PDB entry 8JEF | electron microscopy, 2.96 A resolution | chains C and B of the 5 polymer chains in the assembly

[Chain C]
Molecule: Guanine nucleotide-binding protein G(i) subunit alpha-1
Source organism: Homo sapiens
Reference sequence: P63096 (GNAI1_HUMAN); residues 4-354 here = UniProt positions 4-354
Chain sequence (351 residues; each row starts with the number of its first residue):
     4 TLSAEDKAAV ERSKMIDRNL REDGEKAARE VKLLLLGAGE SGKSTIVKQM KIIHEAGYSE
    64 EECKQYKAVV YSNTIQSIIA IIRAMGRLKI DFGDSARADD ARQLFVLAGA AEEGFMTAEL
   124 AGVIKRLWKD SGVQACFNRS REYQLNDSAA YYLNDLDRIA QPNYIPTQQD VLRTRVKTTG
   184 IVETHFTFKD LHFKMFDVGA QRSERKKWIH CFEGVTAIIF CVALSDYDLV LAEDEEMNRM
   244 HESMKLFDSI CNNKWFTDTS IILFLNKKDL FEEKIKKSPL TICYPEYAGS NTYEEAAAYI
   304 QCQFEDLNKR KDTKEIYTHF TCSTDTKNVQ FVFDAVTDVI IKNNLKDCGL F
Unresolved in the structure: 54-181, 234-240, 354
Sequence notes: conflict A203 (Gly in P63096), S326 (Ala in P63096)
Swiss-Prot annotation at these positions:
  - region: K35 to T48 (G1 motif), D173 to T181 (G2 motif), F196 to G202, Q204, R205 (G3 motif), I265 to D272 (G4 motif), T324, C325, T327 to T329 (G5 motif)
  - binding site (GTP): E43 to T48, S151, L175 to T181, D200 to G202, Q204, N269 to D272
  - binding site (Mg(2+)): S47, T181
  - modified residue: R178 (ADP-ribosylarginine), Q204 (Deamidated glutamine), C351 (ADP-ribosylcysteine)
  - natural variant: G40 (G40C: In NEDHISB; G40R: In NEDHISB), G45 (G45D: In NEDHISB), T48 (T48I: In NEDHISB; T48K: In NEDHISB), Q52 (Q52P: In NEDHISB), S75 (deletion: In NEDHISB; uncertain significance), Q172 (deletion: In NEDHISB), D173 (D173V: In NEDHISB), E186 to F189 (deletion: In NEDHISB; uncertain significance), C224 (C224Y: In NEDHISB), K270 (K270N: In NEDHISB; K270R: In NEDHISB), D272 (D272G: In NEDHISB), V332 (V332E: In NEDHISB; uncertain significance)
  - mutagenesis: G42 (G42R: Abolishes switch to an activated conformation and dissociation from beta and gamma subunits upon GTP binding. Abolishes interaction with RGS family members), E116 (E116L: Enhances interaction (inactive GDP-bound) with RGS14), Q147 (Q147L: Enhances interaction (inactive GDP-bound) with RGS14), E245 (E245L: Enhances interaction (inactive GDP-bound) with RGS14)

[Chain B]
Molecule: Guanine nucleotide-binding protein G(I)/G(S)/G(T) subunit beta-1
Source organism: Homo sapiens
Reference sequence: P62873 (GBB1_HUMAN); residues 4-340 here = UniProt positions 4-340
Chain sequence (337 residues; numbered 4 to 340; the number before each row is that of its first residue):
     4 LDQLRQEAEQ LKNQIRDARK ACADATLSQI TNNIDPVGRI QMRTRRTLRG HLAKIYAMHW
    64 GTDSRLLVSA SQDGKLIIWD SYTTNKVHAI PLRSSWVMTC AYAPSGNYVA CGGLDNICSI
   124 YNLKTREGNV RVSRELAGHT GYLSCCRFLD DNQIVTSSGD TTCALWDIET GQQTTTFTGH
   184 TGDVMSLSLA PDTRLFVSGA CDASAKLWDV REGMCRQTFT GHESDINAIC FFPNGNAFAT
   244 GSDDATCRLF DLRADQELMT YSHDNIICGI TSVSFSKSGR LLLAGYDDFN CNVWDALKAD
   304 RAGVLAGHDN RVSCLGVTDD GMAVATGSWD SFLKIWN
Swiss-Prot annotation at these positions:
  - modified residue: H266 (Phosphohistidine)
  - natural variant: L30 (L30F: In MRD42; uncertain significance), R52 (R52G: In MRD42), G64 (G64V: In MRD42), D76 (D76E: In MRD42; D76G: In MRD42), G77 (G77S: In MRD42), K78 (K78R: In MRD42), I80 (I80N: In MRD42; I80T: In MRD42), H91 (H91R: In MRD42; uncertain significance), A92 (A92T: In MRD42), P94 (P94S: In MRD42), L95 (L95P: In MRD42), R96 (R96L: In MRD42), 5 further natural variant entries in UniProt

[Chain C / chain B interface]
Contacting residue pairs (38):
  R15(C) with V90(B), hydrogen bond (side chain-backbone); H91(B)
  S16(C) with N88(B); K89(B)
  I19(C) with K89(B); A92(B), hydrophobic
  D20(C) with K89(B), salt bridge
  L23(C) with G53(B); L55(B); K78(B); I80(B), hydrophobic
  D26(C) with K78(B), salt bridge
  G27(C) with L55(B)
  T182(C) with D118(B); N119(B), hydrogen bond (backbone-side chain)
  G183(C) with L117(B); N119(B)
  I184(C) with W99(B); L117(B)
  E186(C) with W99(B), hydrogen bond
  F199(C) with W99(B), hydrophobic
  Q204(C) with L117(B), hydrogen bond (side chain-backbone); N119(B), hydrogen bond; Y145(B)
  S206(C) with Y145(B)
  E207(C) with D186(B), hydrogen bond (backbone-side chain)
  K210(C) with Y145(B); M188(B); C204(B); D228(B), salt bridge
  W211(C) with L117(B), hydrophobic
  H213(C) with K57(B), hydrogen bond (backbone-side chain); Y59(B), hydrogen bond; W332(B)
  C214(C) with Y59(B)
  F215(C) with W99(B), hydrophobic
  E216(C) with K57(B), salt bridge
  W258(C) with R314(B)
Interface residues without a listed pair, chain C (25 interface residues in all): A12, V13, A203
Interface residues without a listed pair, chain B (28 interface residues in all): Q75, M101, T143, G162, N230, D246

[In short]
25 residues of chain C face 28 of chain B across their interface; the contacts include 8 hydrogen bonds and 4
salt bridges. Polar contacts include D20(C)-K89(B), D26(C)-K78(B) and K210(C)-D228(B).
Chain C is Guanine nucleotide-binding protein G(i) subunit alpha-1 and chain B is Guanine nucleotide-binding
protein G(I)/G(S)/G(T) subunit beta-1, both from Homo sapiens; the structure, Cryo-EM Structure of the
3HO-HCAR3-Gi complex, was determined by electron microscopy, deposited together with 9JIC, 9JID and 8JEI.
